7BUM - chains A and B; structure by X-ray diffraction, 3.05 A resolution.

Chain A (and B):
Name: Cyclic GMP-AMP synthase
Organism: Mus musculus
Notes: EC 2.7.7.86; chain B of this document is another copy of the same molecule, construct and numbering; everything in this record applies to it too
UniProt: Q8C6L5 (CGAS_MOUSE); numbering as in UniProt (aligned over 1-507)
Sequence (507 residues; each row starts with the number of its first residue):
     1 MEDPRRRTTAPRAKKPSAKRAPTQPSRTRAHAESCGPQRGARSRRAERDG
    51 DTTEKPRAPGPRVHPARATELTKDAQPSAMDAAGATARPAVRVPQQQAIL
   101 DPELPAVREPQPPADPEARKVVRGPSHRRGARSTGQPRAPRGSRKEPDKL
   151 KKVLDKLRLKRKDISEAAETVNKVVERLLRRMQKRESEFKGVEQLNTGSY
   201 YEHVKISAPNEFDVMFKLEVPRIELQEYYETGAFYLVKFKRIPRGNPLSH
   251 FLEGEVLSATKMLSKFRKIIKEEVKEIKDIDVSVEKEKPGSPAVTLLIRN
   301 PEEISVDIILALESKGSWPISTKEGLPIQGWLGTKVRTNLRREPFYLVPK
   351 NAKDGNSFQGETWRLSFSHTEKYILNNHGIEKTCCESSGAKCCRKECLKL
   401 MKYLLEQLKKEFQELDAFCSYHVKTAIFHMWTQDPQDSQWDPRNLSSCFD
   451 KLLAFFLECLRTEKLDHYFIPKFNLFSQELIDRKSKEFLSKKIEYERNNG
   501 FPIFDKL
Disordered / not traced: 1-146
Metal / ion sites: Zn2+: His378, Cys384, Cys385, Cys392
Residues lining bound ligands: guanosine-5'-monophosphate / adenosine monophosphate: Ile206, Glu211, Asp213, Pro289, Gly290, Ser291, Pro292, Asp307, Ile309, Val348, Lys350, Phe358, Arg364, Cys419, Ser420, Tyr421
Curated features (UniProtKB/Swiss-Prot):
  - region: Arg48 to Pro59 (Required for association with the cell membrane), Arg119 to Arg132 (Required for activation upon DNA viral infection), Lys372 to Lys395 (DNA-binding)
  - motif: Leu154 to Leu159 (Nuclear export signal), Asp281 to Ser291 (Nuclear localization signal)
  - binding site (GTP): Thr197, Asp307, Arg364 to Glu371
  - binding site (ATP): Ser199, Glu371, Lys402, Ser420 to Lys424
  - binding site (Mg(2+)): Glu211, Asp213, Asp307
  - binding site (2',3'-cGAMP): Asp213, Gly290, Asp307, Lys350, Arg364 to Ser366
  - binding site (Zn(2+)): His378, Cys384, Cys385, Cys392
  - site: Arg241 (Arginine-anchor), Asp307, Ile308 (Cleavage)
  - modified residue: Thr52 (Phosphothreonine), Lys156 (N6-lactoyllysine), Glu176 (PolyADP-ribosyl glutamic acid), Ser199 (Phosphoserine), Tyr201 (Phosphotyrosine), Glu272 (5-glutamyl polyglutamate), Ser291 (Phosphoserine), Glu302 (5-glutamyl glutamate), Lys372 (N6-acetyllysine), Lys382 (N6-acetyllysine), Lys402 (N6-acetyllysine), Ser420 (Phosphoserine), Lys491 (N6-methyllysine)
  - lipidation (S-palmitoyl cysteine): Cys392, Cys393, Cys459
  - cross-link (Glycyl lysine isopeptide (Lys-Gly)): Lys217 (interchain with G-Cter in SUMO), Lys271 (interchain with G-Cter in ubiquitin), Lys335 (interchain with G-Cter in SUMO), Lys372 (interchain with G-Cter in SUMO), Lys382 (interchain with G-Cter in SUMO), Lys399 (interchain with G-Cter in ubiquitin), Lys402 (interchain with G-Cter in ubiquitin), Lys409 (interchain with G-Cter in ubiquitin), Lys410 (interchain with G-Cter in ubiquitin), Lys464 (interchain with G-Cter in SUMO)
  - mutagenesis: Lys156 (K156Q: Mimics lactylation; knockin mice show higher mortality following HSV-1 infection), Asn172 (N172K: Induces alteration of the DNA-binding surface and leads to decreased synthesis of cyclic GMP-AMP (cGAMP); when associated with L-180), Glu176 (E176A: Abolished poly-ADP-ribosylation by PARP1, stimulating interferon production in knockin mice), Arg180 (R180L: Induces alteration of the DNA-binding surface and leads to decreased synthesis of cyclic GMP-AMP (cGAMP); when associated with K-182), Gly198 (G198A: Abolishes stimulation of interferon production; when associated with A-199), Ser199 (S199A: Abolishes stimulation of interferon production; when associated with A-199), Tyr201 (Y201E: Phosphomimetic mutant; reduced translocation to the nucleus following treatment with etoposide), Glu211 to Asp213 (Abolished nucleotidyltransferase activity. Does not affect nuclear localization and tethering to chromatin), Glu211 (E211A: Abolishes ability to promote type-I interferon production), Asp213 (D213A: Abolishes ability to promote type-I interferon production), Lys217 (K217R: Reduced sumoylation), Arg222 (R222E: Impaired tethering to chromatin, leading to constitutive activation in the absence of DNA), 31 further mutagenesis entries in UniProt

Chain A / chain B interface:
Contacting residue pairs - 33 pairs, chain A then chain B:
  Lys156(A) - Ser387(B)  hydrogen bond (side chain-backbone)
  Arg158(A) - Lys391(B)
  Leu159(A) - Cys385(B)
  Leu159(A) - Glu386(B)
  Leu159(A) - Ser387(B)
  Lys162(A) - Tyr201(B)  hydrogen bond (side chain-backbone)
  Lys162(A) - Lys205(B)
  Asp163(A) - Ser387(B)  hydrogen bond
  Ser165(A) - Tyr201(B)  hydrogen bond (backbone-side chain)
  Glu169(A) - Asn172(B)
  Glu169(A) - Ser199(B)
  Glu169(A) - Tyr200(B)
  Glu169(A) - Tyr201(B)  hydrogen bond
  Asn172(A) - Glu169(B)
  Asn172(A) - Asn172(B)
  Asn172(A) - Lys173(B)  hydrogen bond (backbone-side chain)
  Lys173(A) - Asn172(B)
  Lys173(A) - Lys173(B)
  Lys173(A) - Glu176(B)
  Glu176(A) - Lys173(B)
  Arg177(A) - Glu176(B)  salt bridge
  Arg177(A) - Arg180(B)
  Arg180(A) - Arg177(B)
  Arg180(A) - Arg181(B)
  Ser199(A) - Glu169(B)  hydrogen bond
  Tyr200(A) - Ser165(B)  hydrogen bond
  Tyr200(A) - Tyr201(B)
  Tyr201(A) - Lys162(B)
  Asn376(A) - Lys162(B)
  Ser387(A) - Lys156(B)  hydrogen bond (backbone-side chain)
  Ser387(A) - Leu159(B)
  Gly389(A) - Lys156(B)
  Lys391(A) - Arg161(B)
Also at the interface, not in a pair above, chain A (21 interface residues in all): Ala168, Glu386
Also at the interface, not in a pair above, chain B (25 interface residues in all): Arg158, Glu166, Ala168, Gln194, Glu202

Overview:
21 residues of chain A and 25 residues of chain B are in contact; the contacts include 9 hydrogen bonds and 1
salt bridge. Polar pairs include Arg177(A)-Glu176(B), Lys156(A)-Ser387(B) and Lys162(A)-Tyr201(B). Bound to
chain A: guanosine-5'-monophosphate / adenosine monophosphate.
Chain A and chain B are both Cyclic GMP-AMP synthase (Mus musculus); the structure, mcGAS bound with pGpA, was
determined by X-ray diffraction (same publication as 7BUJ and 7BUQ).
